Entry 1HGE (X-ray diffraction, 2.60 A resolution); this record covers chains D and E of the 6 polymer chains in the assembly.

[Chain D]
Name: Hemagglutinin, (G135R), HA1 chain
Source organism: Influenza A virus
UniProtKB: P03437 (HEMA_IAAIC); residues 1-175 here correspond to UniProt positions 346-520 (UniProt number = residue number + 345)
Chain sequence (175 residues; each row starts with the number of its first residue):
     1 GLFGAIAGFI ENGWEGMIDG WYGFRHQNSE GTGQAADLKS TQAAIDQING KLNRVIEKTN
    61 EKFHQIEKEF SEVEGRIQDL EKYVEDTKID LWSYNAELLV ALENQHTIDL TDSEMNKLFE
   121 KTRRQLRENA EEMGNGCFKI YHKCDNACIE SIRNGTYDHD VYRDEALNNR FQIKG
Cystine bridges: Cys144-Cys148
Covalent attachments: N-acetylglucosamine (NAG) linked to Asn154
UniProt features mapped onto this chain:
  - glycosylation: Asn154 (N-linked (GlcNAc...) asparagine)

[Chain E]
Name: Hemagglutinin, (G135R), HA1 chain
Source organism: Influenza A virus
UniProtKB: P03437 (HEMA_IAAIC); residues 1-328 here correspond to UniProt positions 17-344 (UniProt number = residue number + 16)
Chain sequence (328 residues; row label = number of the first residue in the row):
     1 QDLPGNDNST ATLCLGHHAV PNGTLVKTIT DDQIEVTNAT ELVQSSSTGK ICNNPHRILD
    61 GIDCTLIDAL LGDPHCDVFQ NETWDLFVER SKAFSNCYPY DVPDYASLRS LVASSGTLEF
   121 ITEGFTWTGV TQNGRSNACK RGPGSGFFSR LNWLTKSGST YPVLNVTMPN NDNFDKLYIW
   181 GIHHPSTNQE QTSLYVQASG RVTVSTRRSQ QTIIPNIGSR PWVRGLSSRI SIYWTIVKPG
   241 DVLVINSNGN LIAPRGYFKM RTGKSSIMRS DAPIDTCISE CITPNGSIPN DKPFQNVNKI
   301 TYGACPKYVK QNTLKLATGM RNVPEKQT
Construct notes: conflict Arg135 (Gly151 in P03437)
Cystine bridges: Cys52-Cys277, Cys64-Cys76, Cys97-Cys139, Cys281-Cys305
Covalent attachments: N-acetylglucosamine (NAG) linked to Asn38, Asn81, Asn285; glycan linked to Asn165
Residues lining bound ligands: MNA (2-O-methyl-5-N-acetyl-alpha-D-neuraminic acid): Tyr98, Gly134, Arg135, Ser136, Asn137, Trp153, Thr155, His183, Glu190, Leu194, Leu226, Ser228
UniProt features mapped onto this chain:
  - glycosylation (N-linked (GlcNAc...) asparagine): Asn8, Asn22, Asn38, Asn81, Asn165, Asn285

[Chain D / chain E interface]
Residue-residue contacts (10; chain D residue first):
  Ser71(D) - Lys238(E)  hydrogen bond (backbone-side chain)
  Glu72(D) - Lys238(E)  salt bridge
  Val73(D) - Leu111(E)  hydrophobic
  Val73(D) - Trp234(E)
  Val73(D) - Ile236(E)  hydrophobic
  Glu74(D) - Ser107(E)
  Gly75(D) - Ser107(E)
  Arg76(D) - Ser107(E)  hydrogen bond (backbone-side chain)
  Asp79(D) - Ser110(E)  hydrogen bond
  Lys174(D) - Gln1(E)
Other interface residues (no listed pair), chain E (8 interface residues in all): Ala106

[Summary]
The chain D/chain E interface involves 8 residues from each chain, with 3 hydrogen bonds and 1 salt bridge.
Among the polar pairs are Glu72(D)-Lys238(E), Ser71(D)-Lys238(E) and Arg76(D)-Ser107(E). Ligands of chain E:
compound MNA. Covalently linked N-acetylglucosamine: at Asn154(D).
Chain D is Hemagglutinin, (G135R), HA1 chain and chain E is Hemagglutinin, (G135R), HA1 chain, both from
Influenza A virus; the structure, Binding of influenza virus hemagglutinin to analogs of its cell-surface
receptor, sialic acid: analysis by proton ..., was determined by X-ray diffraction, deposited together with
1HGD, 1HGF, 1HGG, 1HGH, 1HGI and 1HGJ.
